PDB entry 5G2Q | X-ray diffraction, 2.30 A resolution | chains E and F of the 4 polymer chains in the assembly

Chain E (and F):
Name: Transaminase
From: Arthrobacter sp
Notes: EC 2.6.1.-; chain F of this document is another copy of the same molecule, construct and numbering; everything in this record applies to it too
Amino-acid sequence (485 residues; each row starts with the number of its first residue):
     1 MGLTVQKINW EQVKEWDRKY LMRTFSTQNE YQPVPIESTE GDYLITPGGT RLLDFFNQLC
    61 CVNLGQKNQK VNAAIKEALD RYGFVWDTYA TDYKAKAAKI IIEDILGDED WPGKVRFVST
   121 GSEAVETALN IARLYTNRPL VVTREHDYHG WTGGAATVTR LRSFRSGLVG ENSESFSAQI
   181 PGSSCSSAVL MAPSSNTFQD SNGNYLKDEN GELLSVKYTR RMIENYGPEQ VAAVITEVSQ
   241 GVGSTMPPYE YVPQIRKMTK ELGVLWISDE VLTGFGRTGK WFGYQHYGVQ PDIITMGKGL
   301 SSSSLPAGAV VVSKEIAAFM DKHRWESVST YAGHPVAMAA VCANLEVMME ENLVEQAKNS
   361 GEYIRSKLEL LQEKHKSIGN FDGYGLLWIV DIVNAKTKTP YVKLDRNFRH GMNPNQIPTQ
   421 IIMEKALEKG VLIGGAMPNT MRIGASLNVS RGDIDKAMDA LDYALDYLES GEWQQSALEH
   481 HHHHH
Not modelled in the structure: 1-6, 184-186, 200-203, 475-485 (chain F: 1-6, 184-186, 475-485)
Residues lining bound ligands:
  - pyridoxyl-alanine-5-phosphate (PDA; 2-[(3-hydroxy-2-methyl-5-phosphonooxymethyl-pyridin-4-ylmethyl)-amino]-propionic acid), molecule 1: Leu59, Thr120, Gly121, Ser122, Val125, Tyr148, His149, Gly150, Trp151, Glu237, Val242, Asp269, Val271, Leu272, Lys298, Arg442
  - pyridoxyl-alanine-5-phosphate (PDA), molecule 2: Glu123, Val328, Ser329, Thr330, Tyr331

How chain E and chain F interact:
Pairs across the interface (289; chain E residue first):
  Ile8(E) - Arg81(F)
  Ile8(E) - Asp92(F)
  Trp10(E) - Arg81(F)
  Trp10(E) - Thr91(F)
  Trp10(E) - Asp92(F)
  Val13(E) - Thr91(F)
  Val13(E) - Asp92(F)
  Val13(E) - Ala95(F)
  Trp16(E) - Ala95(F)
  Trp16(E) - Lys96(F)
  Trp16(E) - Lys99(F)
  Asp17(E) - Ala90(F)
  Arg18(E) - Lys114(F)
  Lys19(E) - Lys114(F)
  Tyr20(E) - Ala98(F)  hydrophobic
  Tyr20(E) - Lys99(F)
  Tyr20(E) - Ile102(F)  hydrophobic
  Tyr20(E) - Glu103(F)  hydrogen bond
  Tyr20(E) - Lys114(F)
  Tyr20(E) - Val115(F)  hydrogen bond (backbone-backbone)
  Leu21(E) - Lys94(F)
  Leu21(E) - Ala98(F)  hydrophobic
  Leu21(E) - Lys114(F)  hydrogen bond (backbone-side chain)
  Leu21(E) - Val115(F)
  Leu21(E) - Phe117(F)  hydrophobic
  Met22(E) - Lys114(F)
  Met22(E) - Val115(F)  hydrogen bond (backbone-backbone)
  Met22(E) - Arg116(F)
  Met22(E) - Ile131(F)  hydrophobic
  Met22(E) - Val312(F)  hydrophobic
  Met22(E) - Met320(F)  hydrophobic
  Met22(E) - Trp325(F)  hydrophobic
  Arg23(E) - Lys114(F)
  Arg23(E) - Asp321(F)
  Arg23(E) - Trp325(F)
  Thr24(E) - Arg116(F)
  Thr24(E) - Trp325(F)
  Thr24(E) - Ser327(F)
  Phe25(E) - Arg324(F)
  Phe25(E) - Trp325(F)  hydrogen bond (backbone-backbone)
  Phe25(E) - Glu326(F)
  Phe25(E) - Ser327(F)
  Phe25(E) - Val328(F)  hydrophobic
  Ser26(E) - His323(F)
  Thr27(E) - Asp321(F)
  Thr27(E) - Lys322(F)
  Thr27(E) - His323(F)
  Thr27(E) - Arg324(F)
  Gln28(E) - Lys114(F)  hydrogen bond
  Gln28(E) - Asp321(F)  hydrogen bond (backbone-backbone)
  Glu30(E) - Arg324(F)  salt bridge
  Val34(E) - Tyr89(F)
  Val34(E) - Ala90(F)  hydrogen bond (backbone-backbone)
  Pro35(E) - Ala90(F)
  Ile36(E) - Tyr82(F)  hydrogen bond (backbone-side chain)
  Ile36(E) - Val85(F)  hydrophobic
  Ile36(E) - Tyr89(F)  hydrophobic
  Ile36(E) - Ala90(F)  hydrogen bond (backbone-backbone)
  Ile36(E) - Thr91(F)
  Glu37(E) - Arg81(F)  salt bridge
  Glu37(E) - Tyr82(F)  hydrogen bond (backbone-side chain)
  Ser38(E) - Arg81(F)
  Thr39(E) - Arg81(F)  hydrogen bond (backbone-backbone)
  Thr39(E) - Gly83(F)
  Thr39(E) - Phe84(F)
  Gln58(E) - Phe84(F)
  Gln58(E) - Val85(F)
  Gln58(E) - Trp86(F)  hydrogen bond (side chain-backbone)
  Gln58(E) - Tyr89(F)
  Cys61(E) - Phe84(F)  hydrophobic
  Gln66(E) - Gly83(F)
  Gln66(E) - Phe84(F)  hydrogen bond (side chain-backbone)
  Lys67(E) - Leu79(F)
  Lys67(E) - Asp80(F)
  Lys67(E) - Arg81(F)
  Lys67(E) - Tyr82(F)
  Lys67(E) - Gly83(F)
  Asn72(E) - Leu79(F)  hydrogen bond (side chain-backbone)
  Asn72(E) - Tyr82(F)  hydrogen bond (side chain-backbone)
  Ile75(E) - Leu79(F)  hydrophobic
  Lys76(E) - Lys76(F)  hydrogen bond (backbone-side chain)
  Lys76(E) - Asp80(F)  salt bridge
  Leu79(E) - Lys67(F)
  Leu79(E) - Asn72(F)  hydrogen bond (backbone-side chain)
  Leu79(E) - Ile75(F)  hydrophobic
  Asp80(E) - Lys67(F)  hydrogen bond (backbone-side chain)
  Asp80(E) - Lys76(F)  salt bridge
  Arg81(E) - Ile8(F)
  Arg81(E) - Trp10(F)
  Arg81(E) - Glu37(F)  salt bridge
  Arg81(E) - Ser38(F)
  Arg81(E) - Thr39(F)  hydrogen bond (backbone-backbone)
  Arg81(E) - Lys67(F)
  Tyr82(E) - Ile36(F)  hydrogen bond (side chain-backbone)
  Tyr82(E) - Glu37(F)  hydrogen bond (side chain-backbone)
  Tyr82(E) - Lys67(F)
  Tyr82(E) - Asn72(F)  hydrogen bond (backbone-side chain)
  Gly83(E) - Thr39(F)
  Gly83(E) - Gln66(F)
  Gly83(E) - Lys67(F)
  Phe84(E) - Gln58(F)
  Phe84(E) - Cys61(F)  hydrophobic
  Phe84(E) - Val62(F)  hydrophobic
  Phe84(E) - Gln66(F)  hydrogen bond (backbone-side chain)
  Phe84(E) - Ser303(F)
  Val85(E) - Ile36(F)  hydrophobic
  Val85(E) - Gln58(F)
  Trp86(E) - Gln58(F)  hydrogen bond (backbone-side chain)
  Trp86(E) - Leu59(F)  hydrophobic
  Asp87(E) - Thr24(F)  hydrogen bond
  Tyr89(E) - Val34(F)
  Tyr89(E) - Ile36(F)  hydrophobic
  Tyr89(E) - Leu44(F)
  Tyr89(E) - Gln58(F)
  Tyr89(E) - Leu432(F)
  Ala90(E) - Asp17(F)
  Ala90(E) - Val34(F)  hydrogen bond (backbone-backbone)
  Ala90(E) - Pro35(F)
  Ala90(E) - Ile36(F)  hydrogen bond (backbone-backbone)
  Thr91(E) - Val13(F)
  Asp92(E) - Ile8(F)
  Asp92(E) - Trp10(F)
  Asp92(E) - Val13(F)
  Lys94(E) - Leu21(F)
  Ala95(E) - Val13(F)
  Ala95(E) - Trp16(F)
  Lys96(E) - Trp16(F)
  Ala98(E) - Tyr20(F)  hydrophobic
  Lys99(E) - Trp16(F)
  Lys99(E) - Tyr20(F)
  Ile102(E) - Tyr20(F)  hydrophobic
  Glu103(E) - Tyr20(F)  hydrogen bond
  Gly113(E) - Lys19(F)
  Gly113(E) - Tyr20(F)
  Lys114(E) - Arg18(F)  hydrogen bond (side chain-backbone)
  Lys114(E) - Lys19(F)
  Lys114(E) - Tyr20(F)
  Lys114(E) - Leu21(F)  hydrogen bond (side chain-backbone)
  Lys114(E) - Met22(F)
  Lys114(E) - Arg23(F)
  Lys114(E) - Gln28(F)  hydrogen bond
  Val115(E) - Tyr20(F)  hydrogen bond (backbone-backbone)
  Val115(E) - Leu21(F)
  Val115(E) - Met22(F)  hydrogen bond (backbone-backbone)
  Arg116(E) - Thr24(F)
  Ser119(E) - Thr120(F)
  Ser119(E) - Tyr331(F)
  Thr120(E) - Ser119(F)
  Thr120(E) - Glu123(F)  hydrogen bond
  Glu123(E) - Thr120(F)  hydrogen bond
  Glu123(E) - Trp151(F)
  Glu123(E) - Thr152(F)
  Glu126(E) - Trp151(F)
  Glu126(E) - Thr152(F)
  Glu126(E) - Gly153(F)  hydrogen bond (side chain-backbone)
  Thr127(E) - Trp151(F)
  Asn130(E) - Ile180(F)
  Ile131(E) - Met22(F)  hydrophobic
  Arg133(E) - Ile180(F)
  Arg133(E) - Pro181(F)
  Leu134(E) - Ser166(F)
  Leu134(E) - Leu168(F)  hydrophobic
  Asn137(E) - Pro181(F)
  Arg138(E) - Pro181(F)
  Pro139(E) - Pro181(F)  hydrophobic
  Tyr148(E) - Val328(F)  hydrogen bond (side chain-backbone)
  Trp151(E) - Glu123(F)
  Trp151(E) - Glu126(F)
  Trp151(E) - Thr127(F)
  Trp151(E) - Val328(F)
  Trp151(E) - Ser329(F)  hydrogen bond
  Thr152(E) - Glu126(F)
  Gly153(E) - Glu126(F)  hydrogen bond (backbone-side chain)
  Gly153(E) - Gly154(F)
  Gly154(E) - Gly153(F)
  Arg162(E) - Glu326(F)
  Ser163(E) - Glu326(F)
  Phe164(E) - Glu326(F)
  Phe164(E) - Val328(F)  hydrophobic
  Arg165(E) - Glu326(F)
  Ser166(E) - Leu134(F)
  Ser166(E) - Trp325(F)  hydrogen bond (backbone-side chain)
  Ser166(E) - Glu326(F)  hydrogen bond (backbone-backbone)
  Ser166(E) - Ser327(F)  hydrogen bond
  Gly167(E) - Arg324(F)
  Gly167(E) - Trp325(F)
  Gly167(E) - Glu326(F)  hydrogen bond (backbone-backbone)
  Leu168(E) - Leu134(F)  hydrophobic
  Leu168(E) - Phe319(F)  hydrophobic
  Leu168(E) - His323(F)
  Leu168(E) - Arg324(F)
  Leu168(E) - Trp325(F)
  Val169(E) - His323(F)
  Val169(E) - Arg324(F)  hydrogen bond (backbone-backbone)
  Val169(E) - Glu326(F)
  Gly170(E) - Arg324(F)
  Glu171(E) - Arg324(F)
  Asn172(E) - Arg324(F)  hydrogen bond
  Phe176(E) - His323(F)
  Gln179(E) - Leu134(F)
  Ile180(E) - Asn130(F)
  Ile180(E) - Arg133(F)
  Ile180(E) - Leu134(F)  hydrophobic
  Pro181(E) - Arg133(F)
  Pro181(E) - Asn137(F)
  Pro181(E) - Arg138(F)
  Pro181(E) - Pro139(F)  hydrophobic
  Gly297(E) - Tyr331(F)
  Lys298(E) - Thr330(F)  hydrogen bond
  Lys298(E) - Tyr331(F)  hydrogen bond (backbone-side chain)
  Ser301(E) - Tyr331(F)
  Ser303(E) - Phe84(F)
  Ser303(E) - Tyr331(F)
  Ser303(E) - His334(F)  hydrogen bond (backbone-side chain)
  Ser304(E) - His334(F)  hydrogen bond (backbone-side chain)
  Leu305(E) - Leu305(F)  hydrophobic
  Leu305(E) - His334(F)
  Pro306(E) - Tyr331(F)  hydrophobic
  Pro306(E) - His334(F)
  Ala307(E) - Tyr331(F)
  Phe319(E) - Leu168(F)  hydrophobic
  Met320(E) - Met22(F)  hydrophobic
  Met320(E) - Leu168(F)  hydrophobic
  Asp321(E) - Thr27(F)
  Asp321(E) - Gln28(F)  hydrogen bond (backbone-backbone)
  Lys322(E) - Thr27(F)
  Lys322(E) - Phe176(F)
  His323(E) - Ser26(F)
  His323(E) - Thr27(F)
  His323(E) - Leu168(F)
  His323(E) - Val169(F)
  His323(E) - Phe176(F)
  Arg324(E) - Phe25(F)
  Arg324(E) - Thr27(F)
  Arg324(E) - Glu30(F)  salt bridge
  Arg324(E) - Gly167(F)
  Arg324(E) - Leu168(F)
  Arg324(E) - Val169(F)  hydrogen bond (backbone-backbone)
  Arg324(E) - Gly170(F)  hydrogen bond (side chain-backbone)
  Arg324(E) - Glu171(F)
  Arg324(E) - Asn172(F)  hydrogen bond
  Arg324(E) - His410(F)  hydrogen bond (side chain-backbone)
  Arg324(E) - Gly411(F)
  Arg324(E) - Met412(F)  hydrogen bond (side chain-backbone)
  Trp325(E) - Met22(F)  hydrophobic
  Trp325(E) - Arg23(F)
  Trp325(E) - Thr24(F)
  Trp325(E) - Phe25(F)  hydrogen bond (backbone-backbone)
  Trp325(E) - Ser166(F)  hydrogen bond (side chain-backbone)
  Trp325(E) - Gly167(F)
  Trp325(E) - Leu168(F)  hydrophobic
  Glu326(E) - Phe25(F)
  Glu326(E) - Arg162(F)
  Glu326(E) - Ser163(F)
  Glu326(E) - Phe164(F)
  Glu326(E) - Arg165(F)
  Glu326(E) - Ser166(F)  hydrogen bond (backbone-backbone)
  Glu326(E) - Gly167(F)  hydrogen bond (backbone-backbone)
  Glu326(E) - Val169(F)
  Glu326(E) - Arg409(F)  salt bridge
  Glu326(E) - His410(F)  salt bridge
  Ser327(E) - Thr24(F)
  Ser327(E) - Phe25(F)
  Ser327(E) - Ser166(F)  hydrogen bond
  Val328(E) - Phe25(F)  hydrophobic
  Val328(E) - Tyr148(F)  hydrogen bond (backbone-side chain)
  Val328(E) - Trp151(F)
  Val328(E) - Phe164(F)  hydrophobic
  Ser329(E) - Trp151(F)  hydrogen bond
  Thr330(E) - Leu59(F)
  Thr330(E) - Cys61(F)
  Thr330(E) - Lys298(F)  hydrogen bond
  Tyr331(E) - Ser119(F)
  Tyr331(E) - Gly297(F)
  Tyr331(E) - Lys298(F)  hydrogen bond (side chain-backbone)
  Tyr331(E) - Ser301(F)
  Tyr331(E) - Ser303(F)
  Tyr331(E) - Pro306(F)  hydrophobic
  Tyr331(E) - Ala307(F)
  His334(E) - Ser303(F)  hydrogen bond (side chain-backbone)
  His334(E) - Ser304(F)  hydrogen bond (side chain-backbone)
  His334(E) - Leu305(F)
  His334(E) - Pro306(F)
  Arg409(E) - Glu326(F)  salt bridge
  His410(E) - Arg324(F)  hydrogen bond (backbone-side chain)
  His410(E) - Glu326(F)  salt bridge
  Gly411(E) - Arg324(F)
  Met412(E) - Arg324(F)  hydrogen bond (backbone-side chain)
  Leu432(E) - Tyr89(F)
Also at the interface, not in a pair above, chain E (124 interface residues in all): Pro33, Leu44, Leu59, Val62, Thr88, Phe117, Gly182, Val310, Val312, Val336, Pro414
Also at the interface, not in a pair above, chain F (124 interface residues in all): Pro33, Asp87, Gly113, Val118, Ser122, Gln179, Gly182, Val336, Pro414

In short:
The chain E/chain F interface involves 124 residues from each chain; the contacts include 69 hydrogen bonds
and 10 salt bridges. Among the polar pairs are Glu30(E)-Arg324(F), Glu37(E)-Arg81(F) and Lys76(E)-Asp80(F).
Bound to chain E: pyridoxyl-alanine-5-phosphate.
Chain E and chain F are both Transaminase (Arthrobacter sp); the structure, The crystal structure of a
S-selective transaminase from Arthrobacter sp. with alanine bound, was determined by X-ray diffraction,
deposited together with 5G09, 5G0A and 5G2P.
